PDB entry 4LFA | X-ray diffraction, 3.65 A resolution | chains A and O of the 21 polymer chains in the assembly

# Chain A
Molecule: 16S rRNA
Source organism: Thermus thermophilus
Sequence (1522 nucleotides; numbered 0 to 1544 plus 19 insertion-coded residues; 42 numbers in that range are skipped by the numbering (no residue carries them; nothing is unmodelled there); the number before each row is that of its first residue; a row labelled like 190A-190L holds insertion residues (190A, then the next letters in order); numbering starts at 0):
     0 UUUGUUGGAG AGUUUGAUCC UGGCUCAGGG UGAACGCUGG CGGCGUGCCU AAGACAUGCA
    60 AGUCGUGCGG G
    73 CCGCGGGGUU UU
    88 ACUCCG
    95 UGGUC
   101 AGCGGCGGAC GGGUGAGUAA CGCGUGGGU
  129A G
   130 ACCUACCCGG AAGAGGGGGA CAACCCGGGG AAACUCGGGC UAAUCCCCCA UGUGGACCCG
   190 C
190A-190L CCCUUGGGGUGU
   191 GUCCAAAGGG CUUU
   216 GCCCGCUUCC GGAUGGGCCC GCGUCCCAUC AGCUAGUUGG UGGGGUAAUG GCCCACCAAG
   276 GCGACGACGG GUAGCCGGUC UGAGAGGAUG GCCGGCCACA GGGGCACUGA GACACGGGCC
   336 CCACUCCUAC GGGAGGCAGC AGUUAGGAAU CUUCCGCAAU GGGCGCAAGC CUGACGGAGC
   396 GACGCCGCUU GGAGGAAGAA GCCCUUCGGG GUGUAAACUC CUGAA
   442 CCCGGGACGA AACCCCCGAC GA
   474 GGGGACUGAC GGUACCGGG
   494 GUAAUAGCGC CGGCCAACUC CGUGCCAGCA GCCGCGGUAA UACGGAGGGC GCGAGCGUUA
   554 CCCGGAUUCA CUGGGCGUAA AGGGCGUGUA GGCGGCCUGG GGCGUCCCAU GUGAAAGACC
   614 ACGGCUCAAC CGUGGGGGAG CGUGGGAUAC GCUCAGGCUA GACGGUGGGA GAGGGUGGUG
   674 GAAUUCCCGG AGUAGCGGUG AAAUGCGCAG AUACCGGGAG GAACGCCGAU GGCGAAGGCA
   734 GCCACCUGGU CCACCCGUGA CGCUGAGGCG CGAAAGCGUG GGGAGCAAAC CGGAUUAGAU
   794 ACCCGGGUAG UCCACGCCCU AAACGAUGCG CGCUAGGUCU CUGGGUCU
   848 CCUGGGGGCC GAAGCUAACG CGUUAAGCGC GCCGCCUGGG GAGUACGGCC GCAAGGCUGA
   908 AACUCAAAGG AAUUGACGGG GGCCCGCACA AGCGGUGGAG CAUGUGGUUU AAUUCGAAGX
   968 AACGCGAAGA ACCUUACCAG GCCUUGACAU GCUAGG
 1003A G
  1004 AACCCGGGUG AAAGCCUGGG GUGCCCC
1030A-1030D GCGA
  1031 GGGGAGCCCU AGCACAGGUG CUGCAUGGCC GUCGUCAGCU CGUGCCGUGA GGUGUUGGGU
  1091 UAAGUCCCGC AACGAGCGCA ACCCCCGCCG UUAGUUGCCA GCGGUUCGGC CGGGCACUCU
  1151 AACGGGACUG CCCGCGAAA
  1171 GCGGGAGGAA GGAGGGGACG ACGUCUGGUC AGCAUGGCCC UUACGGCCUG GGCGACACAC
  1231 GUGCUACAAU GCCCACUACA AAGCGAUGCC ACCCGGCAAC GGGGAGCUAA UCGCAAAAAG
  1291 GUGGGCCCAG UUCGGAUUGG GGUCUGCAAC CCGACCCCAU GAAGCCGGAA UCGCUAGUAA
  1351 UCGCGGAUCA G
 1361A C
  1362 CAUGCCGCGG UGAAUACGUU CCCGGGCCUU GUACACACXG CCXGUXACGC CAUGGGAGCG
  1422 GGCUCUACCC GAAGUCGCCG GG
  1446 AGCCUACGGG
  1459 CAGGCGCCGA GGGUAGGGCC CGUGACUGGG GCGAAGUCGU AACAAGGUAG CUGUACCGGA
  1519 AGGUGCGGCU GGAUCCACUC CUUUCU
Not modelled in the structure: 0-4, 1534-1538
Construct notes: conflict C1534 (A2157 in M26923.1), A1535 (C2158 in M26923.1)
Modified positions: PSU (pseudouridine-5'-monophosphate) at position 516, 7MG (7N-methyl-8-hydroguanosine-5'-monophosphate) at position 527, M2G (N2-dimethylguanosine-5'-monophosphate) at position 966, 5MC (5-methylcytidine-5'-monophosphate) at position 967, 2MG (2N-methylguanosine-5'-monophosphate) at position 1207, 5MC (5-methylcytidine-5'-monophosphate) at position 1400, 4OC (4n,o2'-methylcytidine-5'-monophosphate) at position 1402, 5MC (5-methylcytidine-5'-monophosphate) at position 1404, 5MC (5-methylcytidine-5'-monophosphate) at position 1407, UR3 (3-methyluridine-5'-monophoshate) at position 1498, MA6 (6N-dimethyladenosine-5'-monophoshate) at position 1518, MA6 (6N-dimethyladenosine-5'-monophoshate) at position 1519, PSU (pseudouridine-5'-monophosphate) at position 1540, PSU (pseudouridine-5'-monophosphate) at position 1541
Bound ions: Mg2+ site 1: U12, G22; Mg2+ site 2 near G21 (its only coordinating residue here); Mg2+ site 3: C48, G115; Mg2+ site 4 near G107 (its only coordinating residue here); Mg2+ site 5: G115, A116, G117; Mg2+ site 6: A116, G117, G289; Mg2+ site 7: C121, G124, U125, G236; Mg2+ site 8 near C175 (its only coordinating residue here); Mg2+ site 9 near A195 (its only coordinating residue here); Mg2+ site 10 near G199 (its only coordinating residue here); Mg2+ site 11: G236, C237 (shared with 1 residue of chain Q); Mg2+ site 12 near U264 (its only coordinating residue here); 56 more Mg2+ sites not listed; 4 more K+ sites not listed
Small-molecule neighbours: hygromycin b (HYG): C1403, 5MC_1404, G1405, U1406, G1494, U1495, C1496, G1497, UR3_1498, C1543, U1544

# Chain O
Name: ribosomal protein S15
Source organism: Thermus thermophilus
Reference sequence: Q5SJ76 (RS15_THET8); residue numbers follow UniProt; this construct covers 1-89
Chain sequence (89 residues; row label = number of the first residue in the row):
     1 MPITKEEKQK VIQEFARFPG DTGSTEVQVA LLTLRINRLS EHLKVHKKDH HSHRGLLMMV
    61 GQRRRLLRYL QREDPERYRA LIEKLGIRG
Not modelled in the structure: 1

# Interface between chain A and chain O
Contacting residue pairs - 69 pairs, chain A then chain O:
  G579(A) / Arg-54(O)  hydrogen bond to the phosphate
  U580(A) / Arg-54(O)  salt bridge to the phosphate
  U580(A) / Leu-57(O)  sugar contact
  U580(A) / Met-58(O)  phosphate contact
  G581(A) / Gly-61(O)  phosphate contact
  G581(A) / Arg-64(O)  hydrogen bond to the phosphate
  G581(A) / Arg-65(O)  salt bridge to the phosphate
  U582(A) / Arg-64(O)  salt bridge to the phosphate
  A583(A) / Arg-68(O)  salt bridge to the phosphate
  C656(A) / Gln-28(O)  hydrogen bond to the sugar
  C656(A) / Gln-62(O)  sugar contact
  G657(A) / Thr-22(O)  base contact
  G657(A) / Gly-23(O)  sugar contact
  G657(A) / Gln-28(O)  sugar contact
  G657(A) / Leu-31(O)  phosphate contact
  G658(A) / Lys-8(O)  salt bridge to the phosphate
  G658(A) / Ile-12(O)  phosphate contact
  G658(A) / Thr-22(O)  hydrogen bond to the sugar
  G658(A) / Leu-31(O)  phosphate contact
  U659(A) / Lys-8(O)  salt bridge to the phosphate
  U659(A) / Gln-9(O)  hydrogen bond to the phosphate
  G660(A) / Lys-5(O)  phosphate contact
  G661(A) / Lys-5(O)  salt bridge to the phosphate
  G666(A) / Ser-52(O)  hydrogen bond to the base
  G667(A) / His-42(O)  base contact
  G667(A) / Asp-49(O)  hydrogen bond to the sugar
  G667(A) / His-50(O)  sugar contact
  G667(A) / His-51(O)  hydrogen bond to the sugar
  G668(A) / His-46(O)  sugar contact
  G668(A) / Lys-48(O)  sugar contact
  G668(A) / Asp-49(O)  sugar contact
  A728(A) / His-51(O)  base contact
  A728(A) / Arg-54(O)  hydrogen bond to the sugar
  A729(A) / His-51(O)  hydrogen bond to the base
  G730(A) / His-51(O)  hydrogen bond to the base
  C739(A) / Pro-2(O)  phosphate contact
  C739(A) / His-42(O)  hydrogen bond to the sugar
  U740(A) / Pro-2(O)  phosphate contact
  U740(A) / Arg-38(O)  phosphate contact
  U740(A) / Leu-39(O)  phosphate contact
  U740(A) / His-42(O)  sugar contact
  U740(A) / Ser-52(O)  hydrogen bond to the sugar
  G741(A) / Arg-35(O)  salt bridge to the phosphate
  G741(A) / Leu-39(O)  sugar contact
  G741(A) / His-51(O)  sugar contact
  G741(A) / Ser-52(O)  hydrogen bond to the sugar
  G741(A) / Gly-55(O)  sugar contact
  G742(A) / Arg-35(O)  salt bridge to the phosphate
  G742(A) / Met-58(O)  sugar contact
  G742(A) / Met-59(O)  phosphate contact
  G750(A) / Phe-18(O)  phosphate contact
  G750(A) / Asp-21(O)  hydrogen bond to the sugar
  G750(A) / Thr-22(O)  hydrogen bond to the sugar
  G750(A) / Gly-23(O)  hydrogen bond to the base
  U751(A) / Phe-18(O)  phosphate contact
  U751(A) / Gly-23(O)  sugar contact
  U751(A) / Ser-24(O)  sugar contact
  U751(A) / Thr-25(O)  sugar contact
  G752(A) / Tyr-69(O)  hydrogen bond to the phosphate
  A753(A) / Tyr-69(O)  hydrogen bond to the phosphate
  C754(A) / Leu-66(O)  sugar contact
  C754(A) / Tyr-69(O)  sugar contact
  C754(A) / Arg-72(O)  salt bridge to the phosphate
  G755(A) / Arg-65(O)  salt bridge to the phosphate
  G763(A) / His-53(O)  sugar contact
  C764(A) / His-50(O)  hydrogen bond to the phosphate
  G765(A) / His-50(O)  salt bridge to the phosphate
  C808(A) / Lys-48(O)  salt bridge to the phosphate
  G809(A) / Lys-48(O)  salt bridge to the phosphate
Also at the interface, not in a pair above, chain A (34 interface residues in all): U669, C749
Also at the interface, not in a pair above, chain O (39 interface residues in all): Gly-20, Glu-73

# Overview
34 residues of chain A face 39 of chain O across their interface, with 20 hydrogen bonds and 14 salt bridges.
Polar pairs include G666(A)/Ser-52(O), A729(A)/His-51(O) and G730(A)/His-51(O). Bound to chain A: hygromycin
b. The Mg2+ site 1 is built by U12(A) and G22(A).
Chain A is 16S rRNA and chain O is ribosomal protein S15, both from Thermus thermophilus; the structure,
Crystal Structure of 30S ribosomal subunit from Thermus thermophilus, was determined by X-ray diffraction.
